Entry 2VGM (X-ray diffraction, 2.60 A resolution); this record covers chain A.

[Chain A]
Name: DOM34
Organism: Saccharomyces cerevisiae
UniProtKB: P33309 (DOM34_YEAST); residues 1-386 here = UniProt positions 1-386
Amino-acid sequence (386 residues; numbered 1 to 386; the number before each row is that of its first residue):
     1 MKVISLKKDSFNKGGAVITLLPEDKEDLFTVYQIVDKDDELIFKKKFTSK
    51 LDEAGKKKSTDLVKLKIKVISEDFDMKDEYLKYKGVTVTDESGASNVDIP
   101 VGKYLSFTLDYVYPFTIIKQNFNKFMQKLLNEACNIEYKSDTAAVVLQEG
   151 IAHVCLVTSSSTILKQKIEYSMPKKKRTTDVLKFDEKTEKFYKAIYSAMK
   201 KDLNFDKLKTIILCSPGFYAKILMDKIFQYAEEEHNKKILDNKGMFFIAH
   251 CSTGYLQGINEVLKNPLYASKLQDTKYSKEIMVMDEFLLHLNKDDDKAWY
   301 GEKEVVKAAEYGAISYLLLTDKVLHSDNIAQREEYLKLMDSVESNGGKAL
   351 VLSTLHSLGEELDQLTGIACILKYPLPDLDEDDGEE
Disordered / not traced: 8-13, 48-59, 170-178, 382-386
Curated features (UniProtKB/Swiss-Prot):
  - mutagenesis: Glu23 (E23A: Does not affect the No-Go Decay (NGD) pathway), Glu26 (E26A: Does not affect the No-Go Decay (NGD) pathway), Asp27 (D27A: Reduced No-Go Decay (NGD) pathway), Lys174 to Arg177 (Reduced ability to trigger the No-Go Decay (NGD) pathway, reduced ability to promote degradation of non-functional rRNAs), Lys174 to Lys176 (Reduced No-Go Decay (NGD) pathway), Pro216 to Phe218 (Reduced No-Go Decay (NGD) pathway), Pro216 (P216A: Reduced No-Go Decay (NGD) pathway), Tyr300 (Y300A: Reduced ability to trigger the No-Go Decay (NGD) pathway, reduced ability to promote degradation of non-functional rRNAs; when associated with A-361), Glu361 to Gln364 (Reduced ability to trigger the No-Go Decay (NGD) pathway, reduced ability to promote degradation of non-functional rRNAs), Glu361 (E361A: Reduced ability to trigger the No-Go Decay (NGD) pathway, reduced ability to promote degradation of non-functional rRNAs; when associated with A-300 ...)
Reported in the primary citation:
  - catalytic residues: Glu23, Glu26, Asp27 (by similarity / conservation)
  - mutagenesis - E23A, E23K, E26A: decreased stability (citing earlier work)

[In short]
Curated annotation (UniProt) lists 15 mutagenesis sites. From the paper: catalytic residues Glu23, Glu26 and
Asp27; E23A, E23K and E26A reduce stability.
Chain A is DOM34 (Saccharomyces cerevisiae); the structure, Structure of S. cerevisiae Dom34, a translation
termination-like factor involved in RNA quality control pathways and ..., was determined by X-ray diffraction
together with 2VGN from the same study.
